9MN8 - chains E and N of the 4 polymer chains in the assembly; structure by electron microscopy, 2.69 A resolution.

[Chain E]
Name: DNA-directed RNA polymerase, mitochondrial
From: Homo sapiens
Notes: EC 2.7.7.6
UniProtKB: O00411 (RPOM_HUMAN); residues 1-1230 here = UniProt positions 1-1230
Sequence (1230 residues; numbered 1 to 1230; the number before each row is that of its first residue):
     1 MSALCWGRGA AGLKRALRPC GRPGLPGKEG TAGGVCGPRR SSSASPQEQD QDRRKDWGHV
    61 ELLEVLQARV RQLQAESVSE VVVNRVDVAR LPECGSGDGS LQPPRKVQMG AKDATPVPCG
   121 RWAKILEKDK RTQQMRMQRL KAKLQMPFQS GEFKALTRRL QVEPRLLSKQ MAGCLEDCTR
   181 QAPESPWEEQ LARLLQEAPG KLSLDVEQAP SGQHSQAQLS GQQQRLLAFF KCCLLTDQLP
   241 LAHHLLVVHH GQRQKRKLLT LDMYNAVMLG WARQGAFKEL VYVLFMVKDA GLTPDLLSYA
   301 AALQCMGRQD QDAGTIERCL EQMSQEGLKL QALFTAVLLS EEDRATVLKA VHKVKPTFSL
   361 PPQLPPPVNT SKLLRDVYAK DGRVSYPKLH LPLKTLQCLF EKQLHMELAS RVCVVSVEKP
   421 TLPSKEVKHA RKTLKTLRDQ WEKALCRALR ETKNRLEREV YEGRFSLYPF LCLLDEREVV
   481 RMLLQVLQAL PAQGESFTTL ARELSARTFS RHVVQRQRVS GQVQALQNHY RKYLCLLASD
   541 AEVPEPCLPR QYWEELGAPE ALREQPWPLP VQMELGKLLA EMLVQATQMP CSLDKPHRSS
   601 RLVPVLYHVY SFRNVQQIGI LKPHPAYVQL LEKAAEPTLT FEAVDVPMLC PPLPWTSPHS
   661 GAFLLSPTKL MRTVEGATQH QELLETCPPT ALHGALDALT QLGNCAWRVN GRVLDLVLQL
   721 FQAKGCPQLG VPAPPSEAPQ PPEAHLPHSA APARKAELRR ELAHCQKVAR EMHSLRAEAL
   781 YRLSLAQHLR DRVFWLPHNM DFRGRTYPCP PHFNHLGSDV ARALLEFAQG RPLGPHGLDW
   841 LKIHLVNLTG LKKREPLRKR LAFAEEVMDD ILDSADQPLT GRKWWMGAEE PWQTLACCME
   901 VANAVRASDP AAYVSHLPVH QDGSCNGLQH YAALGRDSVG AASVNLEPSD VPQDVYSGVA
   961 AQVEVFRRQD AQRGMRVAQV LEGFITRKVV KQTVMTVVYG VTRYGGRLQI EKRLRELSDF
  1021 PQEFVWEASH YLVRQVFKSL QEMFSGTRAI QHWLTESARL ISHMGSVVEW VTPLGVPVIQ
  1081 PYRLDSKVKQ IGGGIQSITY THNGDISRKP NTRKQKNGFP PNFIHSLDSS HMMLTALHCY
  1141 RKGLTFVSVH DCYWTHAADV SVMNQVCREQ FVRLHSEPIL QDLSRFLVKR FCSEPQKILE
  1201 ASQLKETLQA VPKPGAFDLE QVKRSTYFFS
Not modelled in the structure: 1-217, 612-617, 741-756, 1087-1106
Metal / ion sites: Mg2+: Asp922 (together with ATP)
Small-molecule neighbours: ATP (adenosine-5'-triphosphate): Arg805, Asp922, Gly923, Ser924, Cys925, Asn926, Gly927, Tyr956, Arg987, Lys991, Gln992, Met995, Tyr999, His1125, Asp1128, His1150, Asp1151
UniProt features mapped onto this chain:
  - active site: Asp922, Lys991, Asp1151
  - natural variant: Gln149 to Ser1230 (deletion: In COXPD55), His250 (H250D: In COXPD55), Pro566 (P566S: In COXPD55), Ser611 (S611F: In COXPD55), Phe641 (F641L: In COXPD55), Pro742 to Pro747 (deletion: In COXPD55), Pro810 (P810S: In COXPD55; uncertain significance), Asp870 (D870N: In COXPD55; uncertain significance), Cys925 to Ser1230 (deletion: In COXPD55), Arg1013 (R1013C: In COXPD55), Ser1193 (S1193F: In COXPD55)

[Chain N]
Molecule: Non-Template Strand DNA
Sequence (66 nucleotides; numbered -4 to 61; the number before each row is that of its first residue; numbers below 1 keep their minus sign (DG-4 is residue -4)):
    -4 GTGTTAGTTA GGGAGTGACT GTTAAAAGTG CATACCGCCA AGAGAAAAGA AAACCCAATT
    56 GTGGCC
Not modelled in the structure: -4 to 42, 53-61

[Chain E / chain N interface]
Residue-residue contacts - 7 pairs, chain E then chain N:
  Trp1026(E) with DG44(N), stacking on the base; DA45(N), base contact
  His1030(E) with DA45(N), sugar contact; DA46(N), salt bridge to the phosphate
  His1063(E) with DC50(N), salt bridge to the phosphate
  Thr1112(E) with DC50(N), phosphate contact
  Arg1113(E) with DC49(N), hydrogen bond to the base
Other interface residues (no listed pair), chain E (7 interface residues in all): Tyr1004, Lys1116

[Overview]
7 residues of chain E and 5 residues of chain N are in contact; the contacts include 1 hydrogen bond, 2 salt
bridges and 1 aromatic stacking contact. Polar contacts include Arg1113(E)-DC49(N), His1030(E)-DA46(N) and
His1063(E)-DC50(N). Ligands of chain E: ATP.
Chain E is DNA-directed RNA polymerase, mitochondrial (Homo sapiens) and chain N is Non-Template Strand DNA;
the structure, Structure of the human mitochondrial transcription initiation transitional complex, TC8, was
determined by electron microscopy, deposited together with 9MN4, 9MN5, 9MN6, 9MN7, 9MN9 and 9MNA.
